3GVA - chain A; structure by X-ray diffraction, 2.00 A resolution.

Chain A:
Name: Alkyltransferase-like protein 1
Organism: Schizosaccharomyces pombe
UniProtKB: Q9UTN9 (ATL1_SCHPO); residue numbers follow UniProt; this construct covers 1-108
Chain sequence (116 residues; numbered 1 to 116; the number before each row is that of its first residue):
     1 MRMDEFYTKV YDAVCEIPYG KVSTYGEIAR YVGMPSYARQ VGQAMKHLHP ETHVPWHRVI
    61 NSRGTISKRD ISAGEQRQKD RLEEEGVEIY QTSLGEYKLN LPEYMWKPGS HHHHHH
Unresolved in the structure: 1, 109-116
Differences from the reference sequence: expression tag (109-116)
Curated features (UniProtKB/Swiss-Prot):
  - site: Y25 (Required for phosphate rotation/nucleotide flipping), R39 (Arg finger, required for nucleotide flipping), R69 (Critical for recognition of O(6)-alkylguanines, probes the electrostatic potential of the flipped base to distinguish between O(6)-alkylguanine and guanine)
  - mutagenesis: R69 (R69A/F: Reduces discrimination of modified bases 10-100-fold and increases sensitivity toward alkylating agents)

Overview:
Curated annotation (UniProt) lists one mutagenesis site.
Chain A is Alkyltransferase-like protein 1 (Schizosaccharomyces pombe); the structure, Crystal Structure
Analysis of S. Pombe ATL, was determined by X-ray diffraction together with 3GYH and 3GX4 from the same study.
